PDB entry 7O0W | electron microscopy, 2.47 A resolution | chains C and C1 of the 87 polymer chains in the assembly

[Chain C]
Molecule: MULTIHEME_CYTC domain-containing protein
Source organism: Gemmatimonas phototrophica
Reference sequence: A0A143BHR6 (A0A143BHR6_9BACT); residues 1-354 here = UniProt positions 1-354
Amino-acid sequence (354 residues; numbered 1 to 354; the number before each row is that of its first residue):
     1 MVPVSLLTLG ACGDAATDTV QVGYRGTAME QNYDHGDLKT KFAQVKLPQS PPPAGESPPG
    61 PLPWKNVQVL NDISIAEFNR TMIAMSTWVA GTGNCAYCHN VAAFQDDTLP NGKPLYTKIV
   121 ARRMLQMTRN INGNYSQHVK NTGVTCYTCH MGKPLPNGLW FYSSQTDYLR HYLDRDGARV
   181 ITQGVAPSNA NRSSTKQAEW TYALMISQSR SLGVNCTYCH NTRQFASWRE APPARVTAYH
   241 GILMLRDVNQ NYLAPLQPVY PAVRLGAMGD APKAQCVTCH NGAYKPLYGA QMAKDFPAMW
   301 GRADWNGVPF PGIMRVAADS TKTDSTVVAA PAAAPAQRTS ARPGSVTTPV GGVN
Unresolved in the structure: 1-14, 314-354
Covalent attachments: heme c (HEC) linked to Cys95, Cys98, Cys146, Cys149, Cys216, Cys219, Cys276, Cys279; alpha-D-mannopyranose (MAN) linked to Thr108
Metal / ion sites: heme c Fe (4 sites), coordinated by Met82, His99, Met124, His138, His150, Met205, His220, His280
Ligand contacts:
  - heme c (HEC), molecule 1: Trp64, Lys65, Asn66, Val67, Gln68, Val69, Leu70, Phe78, Met82, Ile83, Met85, Ser86, Val89, Asn94, His99, Phe104, Gln105, Lys118, Ala121, Arg122, Leu125
  - heme c (HEC), molecule 2: Met85, Val89, Tyr97, Tyr116, Thr117, Val120, Ala121, Met124, Leu125, Met127, Thr128, Ile131, Val144, Thr145, His150, Pro154, Leu155, Pro156, Leu159, Leu253, Tyr260, Arg264, Pro272, Thr278, Met299
  - heme c (HEC), molecule 3: Ile131, His138, Val139, Lys140, Thr142, Gly143, Val144, Tyr172, Gln208, Leu212, Tyr218, Ala234, Thr237, Ala238, Gly241, Ile242, Met244, Leu245, Gln275, His280, Tyr284, Lys285, Pro286
  - heme c (HEC), molecule 4: His171, Ala178, Arg179, Val180, Ile181, Thr201, Tyr202, Met205, Ile206, Gln208, Ser209, Leu212, Val214, Asn215, His220, Phe225, Ala226, Arg235, Ala238, Tyr239, Ile242
  - alpha-D-mannopyranose / alpha-L-rhamnopyranose / V75: Asp174, Arg175, Asp176
  - alpha-D-mannopyranose / V75: Asp106, Leu109, Pro110, Asn111, Gly112

[Chain C1]
Molecule: RC-S
Source organism: Gemmatimonas phototrophica
Amino-acid sequence (202 residues; each row starts with the number of its first residue):
     1 MPASPSPLPR SSRVRNAAVV VALVAVGLAA RGRDAQGTQP PVAPPAAPTA TAAPDLAVQD
    61 STKADSTAVA DTLMDLSMVM AAEAAAATVT TAPVAVAPTA WPVDPTTGQT LINGRPVVGR
   121 VFIMRKTDGT VKYPNVADVV AHEALAPLPP VVGSSYQQAP ITNQRRMRGI MIQSTLWDMD
   181 RKRSATRQRY YPASTPANQL GQ
Unresolved in the structure: 1-97, 201-202
Ligand contacts: alpha-D-mannopyranose / alpha-L-rhamnopyranose / V75: Val151, Val152, Gly153

[Chain C / chain C1 interface]
Residue-residue contacts (41; chain C residue first):
  Tyr24(C) with Asp128(C1), hydrogen bond
  Arg25(C) with Thr127(C1); Asp128(C1), salt bridge
  Ser163(C) with Asn163(C1), hydrogen bond (backbone-side chain); Tyr190(C1)
  Ser164(C) with Asn163(C1); Arg165(C1), hydrogen bond; Tyr190(C1)
  Gln165(C) with Tyr156(C1), hydrogen bond; Gln157(C1), hydrogen bond (side chain-backbone); Ala159(C1)
  Thr166(C) with Arg165(C1)
  Asp167(C) with Arg165(C1); Gln173(C1), hydrogen bond
  Tyr168(C) with Gln173(C1); Ser174(C1), hydrogen bond; Asp178(C1), hydrogen bond
  Arg179(C) with Pro147(C1)
  Gln183(C) with Val140(C1); Glu143(C1); Ala144(C1), hydrogen bond (side chain-backbone); Leu145(C1); Ala146(C1), hydrogen bond (side chain-backbone)
  Lys196(C) with Arg168(C1); Ile170(C1)
  Glu199(C) with Ile170(C1); Met171(C1)
  Trp200(C) with Ile170(C1)
  Tyr202(C) with Met171(C1), hydrophobic
  Ala203(C) with Ser174(C1), hydrogen bond (backbone-side chain)
  Ile206(C) with Met171(C1), hydrophobic
  Arg210(C) with Ser174(C1), hydrogen bond (side chain-backbone)
  Arg223(C) with Tyr133(C1), hydrogen bond
  Ser227(C) with Glu143(C1), hydrogen bond
  Trp228(C) with Glu143(C1), hydrogen bond (backbone-side chain); Ala144(C1)
  Arg229(C) with Tyr133(C1); His142(C1); Glu143(C1)
  Glu230(C) with Tyr133(C1), hydrogen bond
  Met268(C) with Asn163(C1), hydrogen bond
Other interface residues (no listed pair), chain C (27 interface residues in all): Leu169, Val185, Leu204, Ala226
Other interface residues (no listed pair), chain C1 (26 interface residues in all): Thr130, Val136, Val139, Gln158

[In short]
27 residues of chain C face 26 of chain C1 across their interface; the contacts include 17 hydrogen bonds and
1 salt bridge. Polar contacts include Arg25(C)-Asp128(C1), Tyr24(C)-Asp128(C1) and Ser163(C)-Asn163(C1).
Alpha-D-mannopyranose / alpha-L-rhamnopyranose / V75 is bound between chain C and chain C1.
Here chain C is MULTIHEME_CYTC domain-containing protein and chain C1 is RC-S, both from Gemmatimonas
phototrophica. Entry 7O0W (Cryo-EM structure of the RC-dLH complex (model_1b) from Gemmatimonas phototrophica
at 2.47 A) was determined by electron microscopy (same publication as 7O0U, 7O0V and 7O0X).
